3NDZ - chains E and C of the 8 polymer chains in the assembly; structure by X-ray diffraction, 2.08 A resolution.

== Chain E ==
Protein: Endoglucanase D
Source organism: Clostridium cellulovorans
Notes: EC 3.2.1.4
Reference sequence: P28623 (GUND_CLOCL); residues 381-487 here correspond to UniProt positions 409-515 (UniProt number = residue number + 28)
Amino-acid sequence (107 residues; row label = number of the first residue in the row):
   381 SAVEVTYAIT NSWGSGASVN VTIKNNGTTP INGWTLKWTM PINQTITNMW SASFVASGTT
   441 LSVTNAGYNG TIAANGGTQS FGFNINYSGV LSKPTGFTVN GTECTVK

== Chain C ==
Protein: Endoglucanase D
Source organism: Clostridium cellulovorans
Notes: EC 3.2.1.4
Reference sequence: P28623 (GUND_CLOCL); residues 4-348 here correspond to UniProt positions 32-376 (UniProt number = residue number + 28)
Amino-acid sequence (345 residues; row label = number of the first residue in the row):
     4 STAFTGVRDV PAQQIVNEMK VGWNLGNTMD AIGGETNWGN PMTTHAMINK IKEAGFNTLR
    64 LPVTWDGHMG AAPEYTIDQT WMKRVEEIAN YAFDNDMYVI INLHHENEWL KPFYANEAQV
   124 KAQLTKVWTQ IANNFKKYGD HLIFETMNEP RPVGASLQWT GGSYENREVV NRYNLTAVNA
   184 IRATGGNNAT RYIMVPTLAA SAMSTTINDL VIPNNDSKVI VSLHMYSPYF FAMDINGTSS
   244 WGSDYDKSSL DSEFDAVYNK FVKNGRAVVI GEMGSINKNN TAARVTHAEY YAKSAKARGL
   304 TPIWWDNGYS VAGKAETFGI FNRSNLTWDA PEVMKAFIKG IGGSS

== Interface between chain E and chain C ==
Contacting residue pairs (19; chain E residue first):
  Ala-382(E) / Arg-175(C)
  Asn-405(E) / Tyr-167(C)
  Gly-407(E) / Glu-171(C)
  Thr-408(E) / Glu-171(C)  hydrogen bond (backbone-side chain)
  Thr-408(E) / Asn-174(C)
  Thr-408(E) / Val-214(C)
  Thr-409(E) / Tyr-167(C)  hydrogen bond (backbone-side chain)
  Thr-409(E) / Glu-171(C)  hydrogen bond
  Thr-409(E) / Asn-174(C)  hydrogen bond
  Thr-409(E) / Asp-212(C)
  Pro-410(E) / Tyr-167(C)
  Pro-410(E) / Asp-212(C)
  Ile-411(E) / Tyr-167(C)
  Asn-412(E) / Asn-211(C)
  Asn-412(E) / Asp-212(C)  hydrogen bond
  Asn-480(E) / Tyr-167(C)
  Thr-482(E) / Tyr-117(C)  hydrogen bond
  Thr-482(E) / Tyr-167(C)
  Thr-482(E) / Glu-168(C)
Interface residues without a listed pair, chain C (10 interface residues in all): Arg-170

== Summary ==
The chain E/chain C interface involves 10 residues from each chain; the contacts include 6 hydrogen bonds.
Polar pairs include Thr-408(E)/Glu-171(C), Thr-409(E)/Tyr-167(C) and Thr-409(E)/Glu-171(C).
Chain E is Endoglucanase D and chain C is Endoglucanase D, both from Clostridium cellulovorans; the structure,
The structure of the catalytic and carbohydrate binding domain of endoglucanase D from Clostridium
cellulovorans bound ..., was determined by X-ray diffraction.
